Entry 8A3T (electron microscopy, 3.50 A resolution); this record covers chains O and Q of the 19 polymer chains in the assembly.

# Chain O
Molecule: Anaphase-promoting complex subunit 5
Source organism: Saccharomyces cerevisiae
UniProt: Q08683 (APC5_YEAST); residue numbers follow UniProt; this construct covers 1-685
Amino-acid sequence (685 residues; row label = number of the first residue in the row):
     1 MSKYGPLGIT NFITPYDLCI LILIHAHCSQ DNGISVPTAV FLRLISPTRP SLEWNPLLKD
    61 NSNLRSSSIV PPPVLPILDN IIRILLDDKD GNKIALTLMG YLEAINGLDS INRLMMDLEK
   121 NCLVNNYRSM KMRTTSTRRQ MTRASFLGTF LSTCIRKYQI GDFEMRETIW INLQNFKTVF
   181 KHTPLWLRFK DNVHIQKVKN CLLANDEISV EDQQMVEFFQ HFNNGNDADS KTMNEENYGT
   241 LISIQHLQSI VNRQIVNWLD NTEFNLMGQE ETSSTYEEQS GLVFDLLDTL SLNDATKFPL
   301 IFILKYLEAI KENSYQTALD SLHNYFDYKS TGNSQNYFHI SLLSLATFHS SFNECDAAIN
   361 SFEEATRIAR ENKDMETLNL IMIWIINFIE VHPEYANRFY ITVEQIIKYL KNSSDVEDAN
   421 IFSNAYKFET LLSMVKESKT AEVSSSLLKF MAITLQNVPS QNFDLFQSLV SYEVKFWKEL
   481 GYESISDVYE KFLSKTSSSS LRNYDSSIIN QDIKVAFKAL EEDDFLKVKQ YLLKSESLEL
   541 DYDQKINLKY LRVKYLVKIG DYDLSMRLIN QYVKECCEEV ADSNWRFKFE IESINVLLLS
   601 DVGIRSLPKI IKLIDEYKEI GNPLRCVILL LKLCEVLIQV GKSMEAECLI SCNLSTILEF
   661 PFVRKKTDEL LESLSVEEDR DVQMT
Unresolved in the structure: 1-2, 261-275, 676-685

# Chain Q
Molecule: Anaphase-promoting complex subunit 4
Source organism: Saccharomyces cerevisiae
UniProt: Q04601 (APC4_YEAST); residues 1-652 here = UniProt positions 1-652
Amino-acid sequence (652 residues; row label = number of the first residue in the row):
     1 MSSPINDYFI DYNPLFPIFA TRIAKGLAIY RVSDHARLAV IPIRNINLVA NYDWDTTTGK
    61 FLSIFFKDGT IRIHDIFKDG RLVSFLRIPS TKISKGIWDR IPLRYEPNNR DFACNIIDDL
   121 PKLIRFVKDS KRINIVPYTQ PNSLWRGPDE DDLDSNEKLD VHVVFNEGND KITVFFNGDY
   181 AVFLSVDNIE NENSLKSIIK VQDGFYQCFY EDGTVQTLNL GPLLQSKSSV NLLNYIMVIK
   241 ELIGYMLTHL EFINRELATP YLDFVKRLCD EAYGYGKLKS ELEALFLLGE ISCDLEDWLC
   301 NSVGEKNFKR WKYLGCEAYQ KTVQILTLIF VPACERIIIY VEKLRAILQA FSIQNKLSYT
   361 SDLTAVEVLL KSSQKLLTMT LNSIIGLGRD ETLFEKFFIW FNDRLHEALD EDYKLKFQFE
   421 DDLYFGYDLL SYFDRILSKK GTEPSSIIDV KLYRDLINSM SDMEKDIAQS NVNSHIQQHI
   481 LVDLKTDVFA QKYPSSQINL LDAIKLPKHN YIVYLIQVTK HNSAQEPFSE ENKKKLYIGT
   541 LKDENLGIIS KESSVKIPAL FKSYRLSSTR FVPNRVHSLL RDIGLSDSNY HSSHVTDYRG
   601 ENYENEEDDG TIAIPAYIRE NRENDDFIAC TAKVSVDGRS ASLVFPKEKQ NV
Unresolved in the structure: 1-4, 594-616, 651-652

# Interface between chain O and chain Q
Pairs across the interface (105; chain O residue first):
  His27(O) - Leu288(Q)
  Thr38(O) - Glu283(Q)  hydrogen bond
  Thr38(O) - Leu287(Q)
  Leu42(O) - Phe286(Q)  hydrophobic
  Leu42(O) - Gly426(Q)
  Leu42(O) - Tyr427(Q)
  Leu42(O) - Leu430(Q)  hydrophobic
  Ser46(O) - Leu423(Q)
  Arg49(O) - Phe419(Q)  hydrogen bond (side chain-backbone)
  Arg49(O) - Glu420(Q)
  Arg49(O) - Asp422(Q)  hydrogen bond (side chain-backbone)
  Pro50(O) - Glu420(Q)
  Leu52(O) - Leu423(Q)  hydrophobic
  Ser66(O) - Tyr424(Q)
  Ser67(O) - Arg389(Q)
  Ser67(O) - Thr392(Q)  hydrogen bond
  Ser67(O) - Leu393(Q)
  Ser68(O) - Ser431(Q)  hydrogen bond
  Val70(O) - Tyr424(Q)  hydrophobic
  Val70(O) - Tyr427(Q)  hydrophobic
  Pro71(O) - Tyr427(Q)
  Asn126(O) - Glu407(Q)  hydrogen bond
  Tyr127(O) - Gly289(Q)
  Tyr127(O) - Ile291(Q)  hydrogen bond (side chain-backbone)
  Tyr127(O) - Glu296(Q)
  Arg128(O) - Glu296(Q)  salt bridge
  Arg128(O) - Glu407(Q)  hydrogen bond (side chain-backbone)
  Arg128(O) - Ala408(Q)  hydrogen bond (side chain-backbone)
  Arg128(O) - Glu411(Q)
  Lys131(O) - Cys293(Q)
  Lys131(O) - Glu296(Q)  salt bridge
  Arg139(O) - Glu290(Q)
  Gln140(O) - Glu290(Q)
  Met141(O) - Leu288(Q)
  Thr142(O) - Leu288(Q)  hydrogen bond (backbone-backbone)
  Thr142(O) - Gly289(Q)
  Ala144(O) - Arg404(Q)
  Ala144(O) - Phe419(Q)
  Ser145(O) - Leu287(Q)
  Ser145(O) - Leu288(Q)  hydrogen bond (side chain-backbone)
  Ser145(O) - Gly289(Q)  hydrogen bond (side chain-backbone)
  Phe146(O) - Phe286(Q)  hydrogen bond (backbone-backbone)
  Phe146(O) - Leu287(Q)  hydrophobic
  Leu147(O) - Leu287(Q)  hydrogen bond (backbone-backbone)
  Leu147(O) - Leu288(Q)  hydrophobic
  Ser249(O) - Leu423(Q)
  Thr440(O) - Asp119(Q)  hydrogen bond
  Ala441(O) - Asp119(Q)  hydrogen bond (backbone-side chain)
  Ser444(O) - Asp119(Q)  hydrogen bond (side chain-backbone)
  Ser444(O) - Pro121(Q)
  Leu448(O) - Pro121(Q)  hydrophobic
  Met451(O) - Thr327(Q)
  Met451(O) - Val331(Q)  hydrophobic
  Leu455(O) - Val323(Q)
  Leu455(O) - Thr327(Q)
  Leu455(O) - Ile384(Q)  hydrophobic
  Val458(O) - Gly388(Q)
  Val458(O) - Thr392(Q)
  Pro459(O) - Ile385(Q)  hydrophobic
  Ser460(O) - Arg389(Q)
  Gln461(O) - Thr392(Q)
  Phe466(O) - Ile385(Q)  hydrophobic
  Glu473(O) - Glu335(Q)
  Trp477(O) - Leu120(Q)  hydrophobic
  Tyr482(O) - Ile116(Q)
  Tyr482(O) - Ile339(Q)  hydrophobic
  Tyr482(O) - Lys343(Q)
  Ser484(O) - Ile338(Q)
  Ser484(O) - Gln374(Q)  hydrogen bond (backbone-side chain)
  Ile485(O) - Glu335(Q)
  Ile485(O) - Ile338(Q)  hydrophobic
  Val488(O) - Gln374(Q)
  Val488(O) - Leu377(Q)  hydrophobic
  Val488(O) - Thr378(Q)
  Tyr489(O) - Val331(Q)
  Tyr489(O) - Glu335(Q)  hydrogen bond
  Tyr489(O) - Leu377(Q)
  Tyr489(O) - Leu381(Q)  hydrophobic
  Lys491(O) - Thr378(Q)  hydrogen bond
  Phe492(O) - Thr378(Q)
  Phe492(O) - Leu381(Q)  hydrophobic
  Phe492(O) - Asn382(Q)
  Ile614(O) - Phe112(Q)  hydrophobic
  Lys618(O) - Asp111(Q)
  Lys618(O) - Phe112(Q)
  Gly621(O) - Cys114(Q)
  Gly621(O) - Ile116(Q)
  Pro623(O) - Ile116(Q)  hydrophobic
  Cys626(O) - Cys114(Q)  hydrophobic
  Leu630(O) - Phe112(Q)  hydrophobic
  Ser651(O) - Gln354(Q)  hydrogen bond
  Asn653(O) - Arg110(Q)  hydrogen bond (side chain-backbone)
  Asn653(O) - Asp111(Q)
  Asn653(O) - Phe112(Q)
  Leu654(O) - Ala350(Q)
  Leu654(O) - Gln354(Q)
  Ser655(O) - Ser228(Q)  hydrogen bond
  Ser655(O) - Ala346(Q)
  Ser655(O) - Ile347(Q)
  Ser655(O) - Ala350(Q)
  Thr656(O) - Ala113(Q)
  Leu658(O) - Glu342(Q)
  Leu658(O) - Ala346(Q)
  Glu659(O) - Glu342(Q)
  Glu659(O) - Ala346(Q)
Also at the interface, not in a pair above, chain O (69 interface residues in all): Ala39, Phe41, Arg43, Ser51, Gly148, Thr149, Arg253, Leu480, Cys648, Phe660, Arg664
Also at the interface, not in a pair above, chain Q (63 interface residues in all): Asn109, Leu285, Ser292, Arg345, Gln349, Leu409, Asp421, Asp428

# Overview
The interface between chain O and chain Q involves 69 residues on one side and 63 on the other, with 23
hydrogen bonds and 2 salt bridges. Among the polar pairs are Arg128(O)-Glu296(Q), Lys131(O)-Glu296(Q) and
Thr38(O)-Glu283(Q).
Here chain O is Anaphase-promoting complex subunit 5 and chain Q is Anaphase-promoting complex subunit 4, both
from Saccharomyces cerevisiae. Entry 8A3T (S. cerevisiae APC/C-Cdh1 complex) was determined by electron
microscopy.
